8TCI - chains A and D of the 6 polymer chains in the assembly; structure by X-ray diffraction, 3.19 A resolution.

== Chain A (and D) ==
Protein: DNA (cytosine-5)-methyltransferase 3C
Organism: Mus musculus
Notes: EC 2.1.1.37; chain D of this document is another copy of the same molecule, construct and numbering; everything in this record applies to it too
Reference sequence: P0DOY1 (DNM3C_MOUSE); residue numbers follow UniProt; this construct covers 458-740
Sequence (284 residues; numbered 457 to 740; the number before each row is that of its first residue):
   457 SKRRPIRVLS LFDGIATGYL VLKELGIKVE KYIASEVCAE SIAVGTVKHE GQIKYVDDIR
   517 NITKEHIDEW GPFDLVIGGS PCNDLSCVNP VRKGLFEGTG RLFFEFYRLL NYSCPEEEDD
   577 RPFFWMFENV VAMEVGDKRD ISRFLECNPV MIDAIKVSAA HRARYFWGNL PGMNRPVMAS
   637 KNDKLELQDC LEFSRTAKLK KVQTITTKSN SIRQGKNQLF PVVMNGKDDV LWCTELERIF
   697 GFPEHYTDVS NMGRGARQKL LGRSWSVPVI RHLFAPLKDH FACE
Not modelled in the structure: 457
Sequence notes: expression tag (457)
Swiss-Prot annotation at these positions:
  - active site: Cys538
  - binding site (S-adenosyl-L-methionine): Ile471, Thr473, Glu492, Asp514, Ile515, Arg719, Trp721
  - mutagenesis: Cys538 (C538A: Loss of methyltransferase activity), Cys543 (C543I/N: Decreased DNA methyltransferase efficiency), Glu590 (E590G/K: Increased DNA methyltransferase efficiency), Glu693 (E693G: In rahu mutant; male sterility due to defects in spermatogenesis, probably caused by transposon derepression due to impaired DNA demethylation. Abolished homodimerization and DNA-binding)
Small-molecule neighbours: S-adenosylhomocysteine (SAH): Phe468, Asp469, Gly470, Ile471, Thr473, Ser491, Glu492, Val493, Cys494, Asp513, Asp514, Ile515, Arg516, Gly535, Ser536, Pro537, Leu558, Glu584, Arg719, Ser720, Trp721
From the paper describing this entry:
  - binding site for the 24-nt DNA strand: Cys538, Ser542, Cys543, Glu584, Arg618, Arg620, Thr660 to Leu675
  - binding site for the 24-nt DNA strand: Gly535 to Phe559, Val591, Arg710
  - catalytic residues: Cys538
  - contacts within the chain: Arg548-Glu590 (salt bridge), Glu693-His701 (hydrogen bond), Glu693-Arg713 (hydrogen bond)
  - mutagenesis - C543I/E590G, E590G, E590K: increased catalytic activity
  - mutagenesis - C543I, C543N: decreased catalytic activity on CpA- and CpG-containing DNAs
  - mutagenesis - C543N/E590K: increased catalytic activity on CpG, CpG and CpT
  - specificity-determining residues: Cys543, Lys664
  - mutagenesis - K664A: increased catalytic activity on CGT and CGA DNAs
  - mutagenesis - E693G: abolished catalytic activity

== Chain A / chain D interface ==
Residue-residue contacts - 31 pairs, chain A then chain D:
  Thr502(A) with Phe649(D)
  Val503(A) with Glu648(D); Trp688(D), hydrophobic
  Glu506(A) with Phe649(D)
  Gly507(A) with Phe649(D)
  Glu648(A) with Val503(D)
  Phe649(A) with Thr502(D); Val503(D); Glu506(D); Gly507(D)
  Leu687(A) with Asn707(D), hydrogen bond (backbone-side chain)
  Trp688(A) with Val503(D), hydrophobic; Ser706(D); Asn707(D)
  Cys689(A) with Asn707(D), hydrogen bond (backbone-side chain)
  Thr690(A) with Asp704(D)
  His701(A) with His701(D); Asp704(D), salt bridge
  Asp704(A) with Thr690(D); His701(D), salt bridge; Asp704(D); Arg713(D), salt bridge
  Val705(A) with Trp688(D), hydrophobic
  Ser706(A) with Trp688(D)
  Asn707(A) with Val686(D); Leu687(D), hydrogen bond (side chain-backbone); Trp688(D); Cys689(D), hydrogen bond (side chain-backbone); Arg710(D)
  Arg713(A) with Asp704(D), salt bridge; Arg713(D)
Also at the interface, not in a pair above, chain A (20 interface residues in all): Lys504, Val686, Gly709, Arg710
Also at the interface, not in a pair above, chain D (20 interface residues in all): Lys504, Val705, Gly709

== Overview ==
Chain A and chain D each contribute 20 residues to their interface; the contacts include 4 hydrogen bonds and
4 salt bridges. Among the polar pairs are His701(A)-Asp704(D), Asp704(A)-Arg713(D) and Leu687(A)-Asn707(D).
The paper reports the catalytic residue Cys538(A); C543I/E590G, E590G and E590K of chain A increase catalytic
activity; 8 substitutions were tested in all.
Both chains are DNA (cytosine-5)-methyltransferase 3C (Mus musculus). Entry 8TCI (Crystal structure of
DNMT3C-DNMT3L in complex with CGG DNA) was determined by X-ray diffraction.
